Entry 1QQ0 (X-ray diffraction, 1.76 A resolution); this record covers chain A.

[Chain A]
Name: Carbonic anhydrase
Source organism: Methanosarcina thermophila
Reference sequence: P40881 (CAH_METTE); residues -33 to 213 here correspond to UniProt positions 1-247 (UniProt number = residue number + 34)
Sequence (247 residues; row label = number of the first residue in the row; numbers below 1 keep their minus sign (Met-33 is residue -33)):
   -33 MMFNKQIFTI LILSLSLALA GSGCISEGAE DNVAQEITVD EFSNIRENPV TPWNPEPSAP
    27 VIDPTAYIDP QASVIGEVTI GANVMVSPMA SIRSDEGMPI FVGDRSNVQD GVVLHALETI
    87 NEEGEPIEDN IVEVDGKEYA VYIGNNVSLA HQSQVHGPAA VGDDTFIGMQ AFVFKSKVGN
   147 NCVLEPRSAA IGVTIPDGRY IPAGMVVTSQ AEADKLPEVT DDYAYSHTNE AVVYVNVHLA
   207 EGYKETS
Unresolved in the structure: -33 to 5
Ion coordination: Co2+: His81, His117, His122
Curated features (UniProtKB/Swiss-Prot):
  - active site: Glu62 (Proton donor/acceptor), Glu84
  - binding site (substrate): Arg59 to Asp61, Gln75, Asp76, Asn202
  - binding site (Zn(2+)): His81, His117, His122

[In short]
His81, His117 and His122 form the Co2+ site. Curated annotation (UniProt) lists active-site residues Glu62 and
Glu84, 6 substrate-binding residues and 3 Zn2+-binding residues.
Chain A is Carbonic anhydrase (Methanosarcina thermophila); the structure, Cobalt substituted carbonic
anhydrase from methanosarcina thermophila, was determined by X-ray diffraction together with 1QRE, 1QRF, 1QRG,
1QRL and 1QRM from the same study.
